Entry 7FP8 (X-ray diffraction, 1.59 A resolution); this record covers chains A and B.

== Chain A ==
Name: Pre-mRNA-splicing factor 8
Source organism: Saccharomyces cerevisiae S288C
UniProt: P33334 (PRP8_YEAST); residues 1836-2090 here = UniProt positions 1836-2090
Amino-acid sequence (258 residues; numbered 1833 to 2090; the number before each row is that of its first residue):
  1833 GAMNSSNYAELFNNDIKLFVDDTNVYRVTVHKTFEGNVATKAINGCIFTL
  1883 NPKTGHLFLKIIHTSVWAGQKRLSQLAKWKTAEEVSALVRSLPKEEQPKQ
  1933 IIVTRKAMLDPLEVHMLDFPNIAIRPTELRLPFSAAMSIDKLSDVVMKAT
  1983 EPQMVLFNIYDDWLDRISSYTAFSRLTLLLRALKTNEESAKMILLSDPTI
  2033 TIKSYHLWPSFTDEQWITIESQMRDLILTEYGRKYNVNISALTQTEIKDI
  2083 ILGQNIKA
Unresolved in the structure: 2070-2090
Construct notes: expression tag (1833-1835)
Swiss-Prot annotation at these positions:
  - mutagenesis: Asp1853 (D1853A: Alters protein folding. Severely impaired growth. Strongly reduced growth at 35 degrees Celsius; when associated with A-1854; D1853N: Reduced growth at 30 degrees Celsius ...), Asp1854 (D1854A: Reduced growth at 30 degrees Celsius. Strongly reduced growth at 16 degrees Celsius. Strongly reduced growth at 35 degrees Celsius; when associated with A-1853 ...), Thr1855 (T1855A: Reduced growth at 30 degrees Celsius. Strongly reduced growth at 16 degrees Celsius), Thr1936 (T1936A: Reduced growth at 30 degrees Celsius. Strongly reduced growth at 16 degrees Celsius), Arg1937 (R1937K: Severely impaired growth. Reduced growth at 30 degrees Celsius. Strongly reduced growth at 16 degrees Celsius)

== Chain B ==
Name: A1 cistron-splicing factor AAR2
Source organism: Saccharomyces cerevisiae S288C
UniProt: P32357 (AAR2_YEAST); aligned to UniProt positions 1-317 over residues 1-317
Amino-acid sequence (308 residues; numbered -3 to 317; 13 numbers in that range are skipped by the numbering (no residue carries them; nothing is unmodelled there); the number before each row is that of its first residue; numbers below 1 keep their minus sign (Gly-3 is residue -3)):
    -3 GAMAMNTVPFTSAPIEVTIGIDQYSFNVKENQPFHGIKDIPIGHVHVIHF
    47 QHADNSSMRYGYWFDCRMGNFYIQYDPKDGLYKMMEERDGAKFENIVHNF
    97 KERQMMVSYPKIDEDDTWYNLTEFVQMDKIRKIVRKDENQFSYVDSSMTT
   147 VQENEL
   166 SSSSSDPAHSLNYTVINFKSREAIRPGHEMEDFLDKSYYLNTVMLQGIFK
   216 NSSNYFGELQFAFLNAMFFGNYGSSLQWHAMIELICSSATVPKHMLDKLD
   266 EILYYQIKTLPEQYSDILLNERVWNICLYSSFQKNSLHNTEKIMENKYPE
   316 LL
Unresolved in the structure: -3 to 0, 166-169
Construct notes: expression tag (-3 to 0); conflict Ser166 (Leu153 in P32357), Ser167 (Lys154 in P32357), Ser170 (Asp in P32357)
Swiss-Prot annotation at these positions:
  - region: Leu261 to Ile282 (Leucine-zipper)
  - modified residue: Ser253 (Phosphoserine), Thr274 (Phosphothreonine)

== Chain A / chain B interface ==
Pairs across the interface (17):
  Gln1907(A) with Met195(B); Leu199(B)
  Leu1908(A) with Met195(B), hydrophobic
  Trp1911(A) with Glu194(B); Met195(B), hydrophobic; Phe198(B), hydrophobic
  Asp1942(A) with Lys184(B), salt bridge; Phe198(B)
  Glu1945(A) with Lys184(B), salt bridge
  Val1946(A) with Ile189(B), hydrophobic; Glu194(B); Phe198(B), hydrophobic
  His1947(A) with Glu194(B)
  Leu1949(A) with Lys184(B); Ser185(B); Arg186(B)
  Asp1950(A) with Arg186(B), salt bridge

== Overview ==
The interface between chain A and chain B involves 9 residues on one side and 8 on the other, with 3 salt
bridges. Among the polar pairs are Asp1942(A)-Lys184(B), Glu1945(A)-Lys184(B) and Asp1950(A)-Arg186(B).
UniProt lists 5 mutagenesis sites on chain A.
Here chain A is Pre-mRNA-splicing factor 8 and chain B is A1 cistron-splicing factor AAR2, both from
Saccharomyces cerevisiae S288C. Entry 7FP8 (PanDDA analysis group deposition -- Aar2/RNaseH in complex with
fragment P08H12 from the F2X-Universal Library) was determined by X-ray diffraction together with 5ST0, 5ST1,
5ST2, 5ST3, 5ST4, 5ST5 and 248 further entries from the same study.
